PDB entry 4MHH | X-ray diffraction, 3.56 A resolution | chains C and D of the 12 polymer chains in the assembly

[Chain C]
Molecule: Hemagglutinin HA1 chain
Organism: Influenza A virus
Notes: fragment: receptor binding domain
UniProtKB: Q6DQ33 (Q6DQ33_9INFA); the construct lacks a stretch of the UniProt sequence, so the offset changes along the chain: 11-55 = UniProt 17-61; 56-83 = UniProt 63-90; 84-96 = UniProt 92-104; 97-125 = UniProt 106-134; 3 more segments
Chain sequence (334 residues; numbered 7 to 333 plus 7 insertion-coded residues; the number before each row is that of its first residue; a row labelled like 125A-125B holds insertion residues (125A, then the next letters in order)):
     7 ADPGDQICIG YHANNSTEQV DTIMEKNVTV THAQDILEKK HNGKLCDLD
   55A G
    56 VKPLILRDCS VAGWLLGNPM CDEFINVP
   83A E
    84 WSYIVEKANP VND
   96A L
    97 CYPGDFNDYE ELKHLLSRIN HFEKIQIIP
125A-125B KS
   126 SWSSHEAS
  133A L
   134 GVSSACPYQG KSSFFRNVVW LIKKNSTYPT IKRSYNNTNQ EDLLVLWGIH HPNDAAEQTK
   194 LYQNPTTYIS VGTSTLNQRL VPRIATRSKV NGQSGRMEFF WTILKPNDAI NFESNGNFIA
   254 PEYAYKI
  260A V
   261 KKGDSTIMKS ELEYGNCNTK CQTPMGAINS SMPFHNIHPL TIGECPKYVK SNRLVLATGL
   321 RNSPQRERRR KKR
Not modelled in the structure: 7, 325-333
Cystine bridges: Cys52-Cys277, Cys64-Cys76, Cys97-Cys139, Cys281-Cys305
Glycans and other covalent adducts: N-acetylglucosamine (NAG) linked to Asn21, Asn33, Asn158, Asn169, Asn289
Differences from the reference sequence: expression tag (7-10)

[Chain D]
Molecule: Hemagglutinin HA2 chain
Organism: Influenza A virus
Notes: fragment: membrane fusion domain
UniProtKB: Q6DQ33 (Q6DQ33_9INFA); residues 1-174 here correspond to UniProt positions 347-520 (UniProt number = residue number + 346)
Chain sequence (181 residues; row label = number of the first residue in the row):
     1 GLFGAIAGFI EGGWQGMVDG WYGYHHSNEQ GSGYAADKES TQKAIDGVTN KVNSIIDKMN
    61 TQFEAVGREF NNLERRIENL NKKMEDGFLD VWTYNAELLV LMENERTLDF HDSNVKNLYD
   121 KVRLQLRDNA KELGNGCFEF YHKCDNECME SVRNGTYDYP QYSEEARLKR EEISSGRLVP
   181 R
Not modelled in the structure: 178-181
Cystine bridges: Cys144-Cys148
Glycans and other covalent adducts: glycan linked to Asn154
Differences from the reference sequence: expression tag (175-181)

[How chain C and chain D interact]
Inter-chain disulfides: Cys14(C)-Cys137(D)
Residue-residue contacts - 111 pairs, chain C then chain D:
  Gly10(C) - Glu139(D)
  Asp11(C) - Ser27(D)
  Asp11(C) - Asn28(D)
  Asp11(C) - Glu29(D)
  Asp11(C) - Glu139(D)
  Asp11(C) - Phe140(D)  hydrogen bond (backbone-backbone)
  Asp11(C) - His142(D)
  Asp11(C) - Lys143(D)
  Asp11(C) - Cys144(D)  hydrogen bond (side chain-backbone)
  Gln12(C) - His26(D)
  Gln12(C) - Ser27(D)  hydrogen bond (backbone-backbone)
  Gln12(C) - Leu133(D)
  Gln12(C) - Cys137(D)
  Gln12(C) - Phe138(D)
  Gln12(C) - Met149(D)
  Ile13(C) - His25(D)
  Ile13(C) - Cys137(D)
  Ile13(C) - Phe138(D)  hydrogen bond (backbone-backbone)
  Ile13(C) - Phe140(D)  hydrophobic
  Ile13(C) - Met149(D)  hydrophobic
  Ile13(C) - Val152(D)  hydrophobic
  Cys14(C) - Trp14(D)
  Cys14(C) - Gly23(D)
  Cys14(C) - Tyr24(D)
  Cys14(C) - His25(D)  hydrogen bond (backbone-backbone)
  Cys14(C) - Gly136(D)
  Cys14(C) - Cys137(D)  disulfide
  Ile15(C) - Ile10(D)
  Ile15(C) - Trp14(D)
  Ile15(C) - Gly23(D)
  Ile15(C) - Tyr24(D)  hydrophobic
  Ile15(C) - Tyr119(D)
  Ile15(C) - Val122(D)  hydrophobic
  Ile15(C) - Gly136(D)  hydrogen bond (backbone-backbone)
  Gly16(C) - Trp14(D)
  Gly16(C) - Tyr22(D)
  Gly16(C) - Gly23(D)  hydrogen bond (backbone-backbone)
  Tyr17(C) - Ile6(D)
  Tyr17(C) - Ala7(D)  hydrogen bond (side chain-backbone)
  Tyr17(C) - Ile10(D)
  Tyr17(C) - Gly12(D)  hydrogen bond (side chain-backbone)
  Tyr17(C) - Gly13(D)
  Tyr17(C) - Trp14(D)  hydrogen bond (backbone-backbone)
  Tyr17(C) - Met17(D)
  Tyr17(C) - Trp21(D)
  His18(C) - Met17(D)  hydrogen bond (side chain-backbone)
  His18(C) - Val18(D)
  His18(C) - Gly20(D)
  His18(C) - Trp21(D)  hydrogen bond (backbone-backbone)
  Ala19(C) - Gly13(D)
  Ala19(C) - Trp14(D)  hydrogen bond (backbone-backbone)
  Ala19(C) - Gln15(D)
  Asn20(C) - Gln15(D)  hydrogen bond (backbone-side chain)
  Asn21(C) - Gln15(D)  hydrogen bond
  Val26(C) - Asn104(D)
  Asp27(C) - Leu101(D)
  Asp27(C) - Asn104(D)  hydrogen bond (backbone-side chain)
  Thr28(C) - Leu101(D)
  Thr28(C) - Asn104(D)
  Thr28(C) - Glu105(D)
  Ile29(C) - Met102(D)  hydrophobic
  Ile29(C) - Glu105(D)
  Met30(C) - Glu105(D)
  Val34(C) - Leu108(D)  hydrophobic
  His38(C) - Trp21(D)  hydrogen bond
  Ile42(C) - Val100(D)  hydrophobic
  Glu89(C) - Glu69(D)
  Glu106(C) - Glu69(D)
  Glu106(C) - Phe70(D)
  Glu106(C) - Asn71(D)  hydrogen bond
  Glu106(C) - Glu74(D)
  Lys109(C) - Glu69(D)  salt bridge
  Lys269(C) - Glu69(D)  salt bridge
  Pro293(C) - Ile56(D)  hydrophobic
  Phe294(C) - Met59(D)  hydrophobic
  Phe294(C) - Ala96(D)  hydrophobic
  Pro299(C) - Ala65(D)
  Leu300(C) - Ala65(D)  hydrophobic
  Leu300(C) - Val66(D)
  Leu300(C) - Gly67(D)
  Lys307(C) - Met59(D)
  Lys307(C) - Asn60(D)  hydrogen bond (side chain-backbone)
  Lys307(C) - Thr61(D)
  Lys307(C) - Gln62(D)  hydrogen bond (side chain-backbone)
  Lys307(C) - Glu64(D)  salt bridge
  Tyr308(C) - Gln62(D)
  Tyr308(C) - Leu89(D)  hydrophobic
  Val309(C) - Thr93(D)
  Lys310(C) - Asp86(D)  salt bridge
  Lys310(C) - Asp90(D)  salt bridge
  Lys310(C) - Thr93(D)  hydrogen bond (backbone-side chain)
  Ser311(C) - Thr93(D)
  Ser311(C) - Glu97(D)
  Leu314(C) - Val100(D)  hydrophobic
  Val315(C) - Val100(D)
  Val315(C) - Asn104(D)  hydrogen bond (backbone-side chain)
  Leu316(C) - Val52(D)  hydrophobic
  Leu316(C) - Ile55(D)  hydrophobic
  Leu316(C) - Val100(D)  hydrophobic
  Leu316(C) - Asn104(D)
  Ala317(C) - Asn104(D)  hydrogen bond (backbone-side chain)
  Ala317(C) - Thr107(D)
  Thr318(C) - Trp21(D)
  Thr318(C) - Val48(D)
  Thr318(C) - His111(D)  hydrogen bond (backbone-side chain)
  Gly319(C) - Leu108(D)
  Gly319(C) - His111(D)  hydrogen bond (backbone-side chain)
  Leu320(C) - Trp21(D)
  Leu320(C) - His111(D)
  Ser323(C) - Gly12(D)
  Ser323(C) - Gly13(D)  hydrogen bond (side chain-backbone)
Other interface residues (no listed pair), chain C (44 interface residues in all): Lys32, Val36, Arg321
Other interface residues (no listed pair), chain D (67 interface residues in all): Glu11, Val115, Leu118, Leu126, Arg153

[Overview]
44 residues of chain C face 67 of chain D across their interface, with 1 disulfide bond, 26 hydrogen bonds and
5 salt bridges. Among the polar pairs are Lys109(C)-Glu69(D), Lys269(C)-Glu69(D) and Lys307(C)-Glu64(D).
N-acetylglucosamine is covalently linked to Asn21(C), Asn33(C), Asn158(C), Asn169(C) and Asn289(C).
Here chain C is Hemagglutinin HA1 chain and chain D is Hemagglutinin HA2 chain, both from Influenza A virus.
Entry 4MHH (Crystal structure of Fab H5M9 in complex with influenza virus hemagglutinin from A/Viet
Nam/1203/2004 (H5N1)) was determined by X-ray diffraction, deposited together with 4MHI and 4MHJ.
